PDB entry 9G75 | electron microscopy, 2.98 A resolution | chains A and P of the 5 polymer chains in the assembly

[Chain A]
Protein: DNA polymerase subunit gamma-1
Organism: Mus musculus
Notes: EC 2.7.7.7
Reference sequence: Q75WC0 (Q75WC0_MOUSE); residue numbers follow UniProt; this construct covers 26-1217
Amino-acid sequence (1199 residues; row label = number of the first residue in the row):
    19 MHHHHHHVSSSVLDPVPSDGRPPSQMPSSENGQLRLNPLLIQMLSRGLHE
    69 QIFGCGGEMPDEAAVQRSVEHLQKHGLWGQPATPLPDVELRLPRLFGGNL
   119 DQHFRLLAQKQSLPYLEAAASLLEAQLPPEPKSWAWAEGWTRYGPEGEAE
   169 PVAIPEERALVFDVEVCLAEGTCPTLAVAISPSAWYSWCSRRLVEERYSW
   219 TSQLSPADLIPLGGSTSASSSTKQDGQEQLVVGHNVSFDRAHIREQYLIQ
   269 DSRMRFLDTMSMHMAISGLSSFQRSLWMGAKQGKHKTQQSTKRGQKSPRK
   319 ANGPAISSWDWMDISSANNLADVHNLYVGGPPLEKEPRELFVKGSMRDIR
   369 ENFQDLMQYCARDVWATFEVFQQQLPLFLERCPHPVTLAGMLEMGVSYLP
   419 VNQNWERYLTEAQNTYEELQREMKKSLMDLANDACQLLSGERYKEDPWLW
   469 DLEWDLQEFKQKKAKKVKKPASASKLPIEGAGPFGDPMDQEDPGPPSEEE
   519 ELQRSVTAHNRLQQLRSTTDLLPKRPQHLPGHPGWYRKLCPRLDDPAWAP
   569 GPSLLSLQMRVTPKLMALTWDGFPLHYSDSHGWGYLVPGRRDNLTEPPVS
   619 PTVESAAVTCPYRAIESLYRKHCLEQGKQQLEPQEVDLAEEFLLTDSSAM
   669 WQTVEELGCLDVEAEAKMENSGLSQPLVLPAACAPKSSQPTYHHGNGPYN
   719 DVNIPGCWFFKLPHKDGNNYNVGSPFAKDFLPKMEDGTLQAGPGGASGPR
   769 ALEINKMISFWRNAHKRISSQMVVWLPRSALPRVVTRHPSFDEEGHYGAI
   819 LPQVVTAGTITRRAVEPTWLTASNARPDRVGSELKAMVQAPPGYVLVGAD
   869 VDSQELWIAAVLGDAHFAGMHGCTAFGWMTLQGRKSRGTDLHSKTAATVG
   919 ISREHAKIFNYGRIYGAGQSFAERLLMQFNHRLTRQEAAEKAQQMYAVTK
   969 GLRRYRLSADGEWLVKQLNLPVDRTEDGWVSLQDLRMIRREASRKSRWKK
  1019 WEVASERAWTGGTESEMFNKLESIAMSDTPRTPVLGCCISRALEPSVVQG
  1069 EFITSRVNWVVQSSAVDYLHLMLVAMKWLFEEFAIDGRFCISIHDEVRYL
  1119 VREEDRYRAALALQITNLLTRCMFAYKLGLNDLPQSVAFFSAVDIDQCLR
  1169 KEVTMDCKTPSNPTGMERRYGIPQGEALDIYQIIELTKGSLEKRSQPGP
Unresolved in the structure: 19-51, 72-80, 150, 164-169, 232-245, 297-327, 481-507, 608-625, 641-708, 762-764, 902-1032, 1210-1217
Construct notes: initiating methionine (19); expression tag (20-25)
Reported in the primary citation:
  - mutagenesis - A449T, W726S/E1121G, G826S, Y933C: decreased catalytic activity

[Chain P]
Molecule: primer strand (25-nt DNA)
Sequence (25 nucleotides; numbered 1 to 25; the number before each row is that of its first residue):
     1 GCATGCGGTCGAGTCTAGAGGAGCT
Unresolved in the structure: 1-6

[Interface between chain A and chain P]
Pairs across the interface (18; chain A residue first):
  Arg543(A) with DA12(P), hydrogen bond to the phosphate; DG13(P), salt bridge to the phosphate
  Arg560(A) with DG13(P), salt bridge to the phosphate
  His732(A) with DG21(P), salt bridge to the phosphate
  Asn739(A) with DG20(P), hydrogen bond to the phosphate; DG21(P), phosphate contact
  Val740(A) with DG21(P), phosphate contact
  Gly741(A) with DG20(P), hydrogen bond to the phosphate; DG21(P), hydrogen bond to the phosphate
  Ser742(A) with DG21(P), sugar contact
  Ala745(A) with DG21(P), phosphate contact; DA22(P), phosphate contact
  Lys746(A) with DA22(P), hydrogen bond to the phosphate
  Asp747(A) with DA22(P), phosphate contact
  Ser777(A) with DG23(P), phosphate contact
  Asn781(A) with DA22(P), phosphate contact; DG23(P), sugar contact
  Thr839(A) with DC24(P), phosphate contact
Interface residues without a listed pair, chain A (16 interface residues in all): Gln475, Phe778, Arg847

[Summary]
The interface between chain A and chain P involves 16 residues on one side and 7 on the other; the contacts
include 5 hydrogen bonds and 3 salt bridges. Polar contacts include Arg543(A)-DA12(P), Asn739(A)-DG20(P) and
Gly741(A)-DG20(P). From the paper: A449T, W726S/E1121G and G826S of chain A, among others, reduce catalytic
activity.
Here chain A is DNA polymerase subunit gamma-1 (Mus musculus) and chain P is primer strand (25-nt DNA). Entry
9G75 (Mouse mitochondrial DNA polymerase gamma ternary complex in intermediate conformer) was determined by
electron microscopy, deposited together with 9G74, 9G77, 9IBX, 9IBZ, 9IC0, 9IC1 and 9IC3.
